6FKL - chains B and F of the 6 polymer chains in the assembly; structure by X-ray diffraction, 2.10 A resolution.

Chain B:
Protein: Tubulin beta-2B chain
Source organism: Bos taurus
Reference sequence: Q6B856 (TBB2B_BOVIN); the author numbering skips numbers that UniProt does not, so the offset changes along the chain: 1-42 = UniProt 1-42; 45-360 = UniProt 43-358; 369-455 = UniProt 359-445
Sequence (445 residues; numbered 1 to 455; 10 numbers in that range are skipped by the numbering (no residue carries them; nothing is unmodelled there); the number before each row is that of its first residue):
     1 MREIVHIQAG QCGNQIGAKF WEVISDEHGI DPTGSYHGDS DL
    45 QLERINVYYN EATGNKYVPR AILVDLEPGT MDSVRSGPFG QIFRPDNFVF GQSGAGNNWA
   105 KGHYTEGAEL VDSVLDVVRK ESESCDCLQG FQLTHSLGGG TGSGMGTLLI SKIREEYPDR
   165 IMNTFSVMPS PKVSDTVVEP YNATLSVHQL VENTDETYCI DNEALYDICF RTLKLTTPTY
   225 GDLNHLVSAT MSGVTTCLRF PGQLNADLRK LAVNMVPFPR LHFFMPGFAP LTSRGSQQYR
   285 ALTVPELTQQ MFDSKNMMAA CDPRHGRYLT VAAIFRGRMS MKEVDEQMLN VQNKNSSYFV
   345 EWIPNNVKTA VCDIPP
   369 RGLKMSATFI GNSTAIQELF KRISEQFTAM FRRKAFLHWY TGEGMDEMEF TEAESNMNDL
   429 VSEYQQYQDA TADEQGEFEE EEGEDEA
Unresolved in the structure: 278-281, 440-455
Ion coordination: Mg2+: Gln-11 (together with GDP); Ca2+ near Glu-113 (its only coordinating residue here)
Residues lining bound ligands:
  - DLK (2-{1-[(2-Methoxyphenyl)amino]ethylidene}-5-phenyl-1,3-cyclohexanedione): Ile-4, Tyr-52, Gln-136, Asn-167, Phe-169, Glu-200, Tyr-202, Val-238, Thr-239, Cys-241, Leu-242, Leu-248, Leu-252, Leu-255, Asn-258, Met-259, Ala-316, Ala-317, Ile-318, Lys-352, Thr-353, Ala-354, Ile-378
  - GDP (guanosine-5'-diphosphate): Gly-10, Gln-11, Cys-12, Gln-15, Ile-16, Asp-69, Ala-99, Asn-101, Ser-140, Gly-142, Gly-143, Gly-144, Thr-145, Gly-146, Val-171, Pro-173, Val-177, Asp-179, Glu-183, Asn-206, Leu-209, Tyr-224, Leu-227, Asn-228
UniProt features mapped onto this chain:
  - motif: Met-1 to Ile-4 (MREI motif)
  - binding site (GTP): Gln-11, Glu-71, Ser-140, Gly-144, Thr-145, Gly-146, Asn-206, Asn-228
  - binding site (Mg(2+)): Glu-71
  - modified residue: Ser-40 (Phosphoserine), Thr-57 (Phosphothreonine), Lys-60 (N6-acetyllysine), Ser-174 (Phosphoserine), Thr-287 (Phosphothreonine), Thr-292 (Phosphothreonine), Arg-320 (Omega-N-methylarginine), Glu-448 (5-glutamyl polyglutamate)
  - cross-link (Glycyl lysine isopeptide (Lys-Gly)): Lys-60 (interchain with G-Cter in ubiquitin), Lys-326 (interchain with G-Cter in ubiquitin)
From the paper describing this entry:
  - binding site for DLK: Ile-4, Tyr-52, Gln-136, Asn-167, Phe-169, Glu-200, Tyr-202, Val-238, Thr-239, Cys-241, Leu-242, Leu-248, Leu-252, Leu-255, Asn-258, Met-259, Ala-317, Lys-352, Ala-354
  - conformationally variable residues (side-chain flip): Leu-255

Chain F:
Protein: Tubulin tyrosine ligase
Source organism: Gallus gallus
Reference sequence: E1BQ43 (E1BQ43_CHICK); residue numbers follow UniProt; this construct covers 1-378
Sequence (384 residues; numbered 1 to 384; the number before each row is that of its first residue):
     1 MYTFVVRDEN SSVYAEVSRL LLATGQWKRL RKDNPRFNLM LGERNRLPFG RLGHEPGLVQ
    61 LVNYYRGADK LCRKASLVKL IKTSPELSES CTWFPESYVI YPTNLKTPVA PAQNGIRHLI
   121 NNTRTDEREV FLAAYNRRRE GREGNVWIAK SSAGAKGEGI LISSEASELL DFIDEQGQVH
   181 VIQKYLEKPL LLEPGHRKFD IRSWVLVDHL YNIYLYREGV LRTSSEPYNS ANFQDKTCHL
   241 TNHCIQKEYS KNYGRYEEGN EMFFEEFNQY LMDALNTTLE NSILLQIKHI IRSCLMCIEP
   301 AISTKHLHYQ SFQLFGFDFM VDEELKVWLI EVNGAPACAQ KLYAELCQGI VDVAISSVFP
   361 LADTGQKTSQ PTSIFIKLHH HHHH
Unresolved in the structure: 103-124, 363-371, 381-384
Construct notes: expression tag (379-384)
Ion coordination: Mg2+: Glu-331, Asn-333 (together with AMP-PCP)
Residues lining bound ligands: AMP-PCP (ACP; phosphomethylphosphonic acid adenylate ester): Lys-74, Ile-148, Lys-150, Lys-156, Ile-160, Gln-183, Lys-184, Tyr-185, Leu-186, Lys-198, Asp-200, Arg-202, Arg-222, His-239, Leu-240, Thr-241, Asn-242, Asp-318, Met-320, Ile-330, Glu-331, Asn-333

How chain B and chain F interact:
Pairs across the interface (13):
  Arg-311(B) / Arg-31(F)
  Leu-333(B) / Arg-36(F)
  Leu-333(B) / Pro-56(F)
  Leu-333(B) / Gly-57(F)
  Gln-336(B) / Arg-36(F)
  Asn-337(B) / Arg-36(F)  hydrogen bond
  Asn-337(B) / Leu-58(F)
  Ser-340(B) / Lys-28(F)  hydrogen bond
  Ser-340(B) / Leu-30(F)
  Ser-341(B) / Lys-28(F)  hydrogen bond
  Glu-345(B) / Arg-31(F)  salt bridge
  Asn-349(B) / Glu-55(F)
  Thr-439(B) / Arg-31(F)
Also at the interface, not in a pair above, chain F (9 interface residues in all): Asn-34

Summary:
Chain B and chain F each contribute 9 residues to their interface, with 3 hydrogen bonds and 1 salt bridge.
Among the polar pairs are Glu-345(B)/Arg-31(F), Asn-337(B)/Arg-36(F) and Ser-340(B)/Lys-28(F). Bound to chain
B: GDP and compound DLK. The paper reports a binding site for DLK at Ile-4(B), Tyr-52(B) and Gln-136(B) among
others; conformational variability at Leu-255(B).
Chain B is Tubulin beta-2B chain (Bos taurus) and chain F is Tubulin tyrosine ligase (Gallus gallus); the
structure, Tubulin-TUB015 complex, was determined by X-ray diffraction, deposited together with 6FKJ.
